6OS9 - chains R and L of the 6 polymer chains in the assembly; structure by electron microscopy, 3.00 A resolution.

Chain R:
Name: Neurotensin receptor type 1
Source organism: Homo sapiens
Reference sequence: P30989 (NTR1_HUMAN); residue numbers follow UniProt; this construct covers 20-273, 284-418
Amino-acid sequence (435 residues; each row starts with the number of its first residue; note: 10 numbers in that range are skipped by the numbering (no residue carries them; nothing is unmodelled there); numbers below 1 keep their minus sign (Asp-19 is residue -19)):
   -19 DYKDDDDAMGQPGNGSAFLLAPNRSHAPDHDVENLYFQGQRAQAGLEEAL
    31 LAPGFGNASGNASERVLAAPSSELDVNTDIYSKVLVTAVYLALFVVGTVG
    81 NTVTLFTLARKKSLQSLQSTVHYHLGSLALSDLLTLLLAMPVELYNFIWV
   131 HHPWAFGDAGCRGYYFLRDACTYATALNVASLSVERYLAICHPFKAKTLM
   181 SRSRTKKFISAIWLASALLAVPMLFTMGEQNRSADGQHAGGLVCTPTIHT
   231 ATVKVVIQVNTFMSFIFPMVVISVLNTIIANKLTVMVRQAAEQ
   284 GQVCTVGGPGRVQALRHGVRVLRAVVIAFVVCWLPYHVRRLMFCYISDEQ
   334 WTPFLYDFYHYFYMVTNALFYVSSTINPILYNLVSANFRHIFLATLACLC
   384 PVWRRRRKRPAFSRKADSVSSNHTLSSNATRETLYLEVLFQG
Disordered / not traced: -19 to 49, 284-293, 376-425
Construct notes: expression tag (-19 to 19, 419-425); engineered mutation Leu85 (Ala in P30989)
Cystine bridges: Cys141-Cys224
UniProt features mapped onto this chain:
  - region: Val321 to Tyr344 (Neurotensin binding)
  - lipidation (S-palmitoyl cysteine): Cys381, Cys383
  - glycosylation (N-linked (GlcNAc...) asparagine): Asn37, Asn41
  - mutagenesis: Cys381 (C381S: Abolishes palmitoylation; when associated with S-383), Cys383 (C383S: Abolishes palmitoylation; when associated with S-381)
Reported in the primary citation:
  - mutagenesis - A85L: increased expression (proposed by the authors, not directly observed)
  - conformationally variable residues (side-chain flip): Tyr364
  - mutagenesis - S93A/L94A/R294A/H373A: decreased signaling in response to Gi/o signaling
  - mutagenesis - S93A/L94A/R294A/H373A: unchanged expression
  - mutagenesis - S93A/L94A/R294A/H373A: decreased signaling in response to other G-proteins

Chain L:
Name: JMV449
Amino-acid sequence (6 residues; row label = number of the first residue in the row):
     8 KKPYIL

How chain R and chain L interact:
Residue-residue contacts (24):
  Glu53(R) - Lys8(L)
  Leu54(R) - Tyr11(L)  hydrogen bond (backbone-side chain)
  Phe127(R) - Ile12(L)  hydrophobic
  His131(R) - Tyr11(L)  hydrogen bond (backbone-side chain)
  His132(R) - Tyr11(L)
  Tyr145(R) - Leu13(L)  hydrogen bond (side chain-backbone)
  Met207(R) - Leu13(L)  hydrophobic
  Arg212(R) - Tyr11(L)
  Val223(R) - Tyr11(L)  hydrophobic
  Cys224(R) - Tyr11(L)
  Thr225(R) - Tyr11(L)  hydrogen bond (side chain-backbone)
  Arg322(R) - Leu13(L)
  Arg323(R) - Leu13(L)
  Phe326(R) - Pro10(L)
  Phe326(R) - Ile12(L)
  Phe326(R) - Leu13(L)  hydrophobic
  Trp334(R) - Pro10(L)
  Tyr339(R) - Lys8(L)
  Tyr339(R) - Pro10(L)  hydrophobic
  Tyr342(R) - Pro10(L)  hydrophobic
  Tyr342(R) - Ile12(L)  hydrogen bond (side chain-backbone)
  Tyr342(R) - Leu13(L)
  His343(R) - Pro10(L)
  Tyr346(R) - Ile12(L)
Interface residues without a listed pair, chain R (23 interface residues in all): Asp55, Pro226, Thr230, Ile237
Interface residues without a listed pair, chain L (6 interface residues in all): Lys9

Summary:
Chain R and chain L form an interface of 23 and 6 residues respectively, with 5 hydrogen bonds. Among the
polar pairs are Leu54(R)-Tyr11(L), His131(R)-Tyr11(L) and Tyr145(R)-Leu13(L). From UniProt: 2 mutagenesis
sites on chain R. From the paper: A85L of chain R increases expression; conformational variability at
Tyr364(R).
Chain R is Neurotensin receptor type 1 (Homo sapiens) and chain L is JMV449; the structure, human Neurotensin
Receptor 1 (hNTSR1) - Gi1 Protein Complex in canonical conformation (C state), was determined by electron
microscopy, deposited together with 6OSA.
